9J4T - chains A and C of the 5 polymer chains in the assembly; structure by X-ray diffraction, 2.04 A resolution.

Chain A:
Protein: HLA class I histocompatibility antigen, B alpha chain
From: Homo sapiens
UniProt: P01889 (HLAB_HUMAN); residues 1-275 here correspond to UniProt positions 25-299 (UniProt number = residue number + 24)
Chain sequence (276 residues; numbered 0 to 275; the number before each row is that of its first residue; numbering starts at 0):
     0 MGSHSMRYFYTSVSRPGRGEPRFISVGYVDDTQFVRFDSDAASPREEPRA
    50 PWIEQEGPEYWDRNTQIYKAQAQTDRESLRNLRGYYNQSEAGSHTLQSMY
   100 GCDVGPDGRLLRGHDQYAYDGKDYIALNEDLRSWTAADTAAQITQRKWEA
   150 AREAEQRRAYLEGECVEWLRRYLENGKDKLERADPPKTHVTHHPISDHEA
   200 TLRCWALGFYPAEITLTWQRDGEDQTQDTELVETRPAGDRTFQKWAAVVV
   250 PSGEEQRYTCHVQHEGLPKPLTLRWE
Unresolved in the structure: 0-1, 275
Disulfides: Cys101-Cys164, Cys203-Cys259
Sequence notes: initiating methionine (0)
UniProt features mapped onto this chain:
  - region: Glu275 (Connecting peptide)
  - motif: Ser77 to Gly83 (Bw6 motif)
  - binding site (a peptide antigen): Asn63, Tyr84, Thr143, Lys146, Glu152, Tyr159, Tyr171
  - glycosylation: Asn86 (N-linked (GlcNAc...) asparagine)

Chain C:
Protein: Nucleoprotein
UniProt: P0DTC9 (NCAP_SARS2); residues 1-9 here correspond to UniProt positions 105-113 (UniProt number = residue number + 104)
Chain sequence (9 residues; numbered 1 to 9; the number before each row is that of its first residue):
     1 SPRWYFYYL

Interface between chain A and chain C:
Pairs across the interface (44):
  Tyr7(A) with Ser1(C), hydrogen bond (side chain-backbone); Pro2(C)
  Tyr9(A) with Pro2(C)
  Tyr59(A) with Ser1(C)
  Arg62(A) with Pro2(C), hydrogen bond (side chain-backbone)
  Asn63(A) with Ser1(C); Pro2(C)
  Ile66(A) with Pro2(C); Arg3(C); Trp4(C); Phe6(C)
  Tyr67(A) with Pro2(C)
  Ala69(A) with Phe6(C), hydrophobic
  Gln70(A) with Tyr7(C), hydrogen bond
  Thr73(A) with Tyr7(C); Tyr8(C)
  Glu76(A) with Tyr8(C)
  Ser77(A) with Tyr8(C); Leu9(C), hydrogen bond (side chain-backbone)
  Asn80(A) with Leu9(C), hydrogen bond (side chain-backbone)
  Tyr84(A) with Leu9(C), hydrogen bond (side chain-backbone)
  Leu95(A) with Leu9(C), hydrophobic
  Ser97(A) with Tyr7(C)
  Tyr99(A) with Pro2(C); Arg3(C), hydrogen bond (side chain-backbone)
  Asp114(A) with Arg3(C), salt bridge
  Tyr116(A) with Arg3(C), hydrogen bond; Tyr7(C), hydrogen bond
  Tyr123(A) with Leu9(C), hydrophobic
  Thr143(A) with Leu9(C), hydrogen bond (side chain-backbone)
  Lys146(A) with Tyr8(C); Leu9(C), hydrogen bond (side chain-backbone)
  Trp147(A) with Tyr7(C), hydrophobic; Tyr8(C), hydrogen bond (side chain-backbone); Leu9(C), hydrophobic
  Glu152(A) with Tyr5(C), hydrogen bond
  Gln155(A) with Tyr5(C)
  Arg156(A) with Arg3(C); Tyr5(C); Tyr7(C)
  Tyr159(A) with Ser1(C), hydrogen bond (side chain-backbone); Arg3(C)
  Trp167(A) with Ser1(C)
  Tyr171(A) with Ser1(C), hydrogen bond (side chain-backbone)
Also at the interface, not in a pair above, chain A (32 interface residues in all): Met5, Glu45, Leu81

In short:
Chain A and chain C form an interface of 32 and 9 residues respectively; the contacts include 15 hydrogen
bonds and 1 salt bridge. Polar contacts include Asp114(A)-Arg3(C), Tyr7(A)-Ser1(C) and Arg62(A)-Pro2(C).
UniProt lists 7 peptide antigen-binding residues on chain A.
Chain A is HLA class I histocompatibility antigen, B alpha chain (Homo sapiens) and chain C is Nucleoprotein;
the structure, Structural basis for recognition of SARS-CoV-2 conserved nucleocapside epitopes by dominant T
cell receptors, was determined by X-ray diffraction, deposited together with 9WBD, 9J4U and 9J4V.
